7BOH - chains A and O of the 21 polymer chains in the assembly; structure by electron microscopy, 2.82 A resolution.

Chain A:
Molecule: 1542-nt RNA strand
Organism: Escherichia coli (strain K12)
Sequence (1542 nucleotides; each row starts with the number of its first residue):
     1 AAAUUGAAGA GUUUGAUCAU GGCUCAGAUU GAACGCUGGC GGCAGGCCUA ACACAUGCAA
    61 GUCGAACGGU AACAGGAAGA AGCUUGCUUC UUUGCUGACG AGUGGCGGAC GGGUGAGUAA
   121 UGUCUGGGAA ACUGCCUGAU GGAGGGGGAU AACUACUGGA AACGGUAGCU AAUACCGCAU
   181 AACGUCGCAA GACCAAAGAG GGGGACCUUC GGGCCUCUUG CCAUCGGAUG UGCCCAGAUG
   241 GGAUUAGCUA GUAGGUGGGG UAACGGCUCA CCUAGGCGAC GAUCCCUAGC UGGUCUGAGA
   301 GGAUGACCAG CCACACUGGA ACUGAGACAC GGUCCAGACU CCUACGGGAG GCAGCAGUGG
   361 GGAAUAUUGC ACAAUGGGCG CAAGCCUGAU GCAGCCAUGC CGCGUGUAUG AAGAAGGCCU
   421 UCGGGUUGUA AAGUACUUUC AGCGGGGAGG AAGGGAGUAA AGUUAAUACC UUUGCUCAUU
   481 GACGUUACCC GCAGAAGAAG CACCGGCUAA CUCCGUGCCA GCAGCCXCGG UAAUACGGAG
   541 GGUGCAAGCG UUAAUCGGAA UUACUGGGCG UAAAGCGCAC GCAGGCGGUU UGUUAAGUCA
   601 GAUGUGAAAU CCCCGGGCUC AACCUGGGAA CUGCAUCUGA UACUGGCAAG CUUGAGUCUC
   661 GUAGAGGGGG GUAGAAUUCC AGGUGUAGCG GUGAAAUGCG UAGAGAUCUG GAGGAAUACC
   721 GGUGGCGAAG GCGGCCCCCU GGACGAAGAC UGACGCUCAG GUGCGAAAGC GUGGGGAGCA
   781 AACAGGAUUA GAUACCCUGG UAGUCCACGC CGUAAACGAU GUCGACUUGG AGGUUGUGCC
   841 CUUGAGGCGU GGCUUCCGGA GCUAACGCGU UAAGUCGACC GCCUGGGGAG UACGGCCGCA
   901 AGGUUAAAAC UCAAAUGAAU UGACGGGGGC CCGCACAAGC GGUGGAGCAU GUGGUUUAAU
   961 UCGAUGXAAC GCGAAGAACC UUACCUGGUC UUGACAUCCA CGGAAGUUUU CAGAGAUGAG
  1021 AAUGUGCCUU CGGGAACCGU GAGACAGGUG CUGCAUGGCU GUCGUCAGCU CGUGUUGUGA
  1081 AAUGUUGGGU UAAGUCCCGC AACGAGCGCA ACCCUUAUCC UUUGUUGCCA GCGGUCCGGC
  1141 CGGGAACUCA AAGGAGACUG CCAGUGAUAA ACUGGAGGAA GGUGGGGAUG ACGUCAAGUC
  1201 AUCAUGGCCC UUACGACCAG GGCUACACAC GUGCUACAAU GGCGCAUACA AAGAGAAGCG
  1261 ACCUCGCGAG AGCAAGCGGA CCUCAUAAAG UGCGUCGUAG UCCGGAUUGG AGUCUGCAAC
  1321 UCGACUCCAU GAAGUCGGAA UCGCUAGUAA UCGUGGAUCA GAAUGCCACG GUGAAUACGU
  1381 UCCCGGGCCU UGUACACACC GCCCGUXACA CCAUGGGAGU GGGUUGCAAA AGAAGUAGGU
  1441 AGCUUAACCU UCGGGAGGGC GCUUACCACU UUGUGAUUCA UGACUGGGGU GAAGUCGUAA
  1501 CAAGGUAACC GUAGGGGAAC CUGCGGUUGG AUCACCUCCU UA
Not modelled in the structure: 1400-1402, 1500-1505, 1537-1542
Modified positions: PSU (pseudouridine-5'-monophosphate) at position 516, G7M (N7-methyl-guanosine-5'-monophosphate) at position 527, 2MG (2N-methylguanosine-5'-monophosphate) at position 966, 5MC (5-methylcytidine-5'-monophosphate) at position 967, 2MG (2N-methylguanosine-5'-monophosphate) at position 1207, 4OC (4n,o2'-methylcytidine-5'-monophosphate) at position 1402, 5MC (5-methylcytidine-5'-monophosphate) at position 1407, UR3 (3-methyluridine-5'-monophoshate) at position 1498, 2MG (2N-methylguanosine-5'-monophosphate) at position 1516, MA6 (6N-dimethyladenosine-5'-monophoshate) at position 1518, MA6 (6N-dimethyladenosine-5'-monophoshate) at position 1519
Metal / ion sites: Mg2+ site 1 near U13 (its only coordinating residue here); Mg2+ site 2 near G21 (its only coordinating residue here); Mg2+ site 3: C48, G115; Mg2+ site 4 near A53 (its only coordinating residue here); Mg2+ site 5: A59, U387; Mg2+ site 6 near G100 (its only coordinating residue here); Mg2+ site 7: A109, G331; Mg2+ site 8 near G111 (its only coordinating residue here); Mg2+ site 9 near G113 (its only coordinating residue here); Mg2+ site 10: G145, A197; Mg2+ site 11 near A171 (its only coordinating residue here); Mg2+ site 12: A174, C175; 56 more Mg2+ sites not listed

Chain O:
Protein: 30S ribosomal protein S15
Organism: Escherichia coli (strain K12)
UniProt: P0ADZ4 (RS15_ECOLI); numbering as in UniProt (aligned over 1-89)
Sequence (89 residues; row label = number of the first residue in the row):
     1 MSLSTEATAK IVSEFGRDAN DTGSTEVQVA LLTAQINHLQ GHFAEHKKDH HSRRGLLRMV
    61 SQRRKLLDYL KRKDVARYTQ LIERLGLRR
Not modelled in the structure: 1

Interface between chain A and chain O:
Contacting residue pairs (65):
  A579(A) - Arg54(O)  hydrogen bond to the sugar
  C580(A) - Leu57(O)  sugar contact
  C580(A) - Ser61(O)  sugar contact
  G581(A) - Ser61(O)  phosphate contact
  G581(A) - Lys65(O)  salt bridge to the phosphate
  G656(A) - Gly23(O)  base contact
  G656(A) - Gln28(O)  hydrogen bond to the sugar
  G656(A) - Gln62(O)  phosphate contact
  U657(A) - Thr22(O)  hydrogen bond to the sugar
  U657(A) - Gly23(O)  base contact
  U657(A) - Gln28(O)  sugar contact
  U657(A) - Leu31(O)  sugar contact
  U657(A) - Gln62(O)  phosphate contact
  C658(A) - Thr8(O)  phosphate contact
  C658(A) - Thr22(O)  hydrogen bond to the sugar
  C658(A) - Leu31(O)  sugar contact
  U659(A) - Thr8(O)  hydrogen bond to the phosphate
  C660(A) - Thr5(O)  phosphate contact
  G666(A) - His51(O)  sugar contact
  G666(A) - Ser52(O)  hydrogen bond to the base
  G667(A) - His42(O)  base contact
  G667(A) - Asp49(O)  hydrogen bond to the sugar
  G667(A) - His51(O)  sugar contact
  G668(A) - His46(O)  hydrogen bond to the sugar
  G668(A) - Lys48(O)  hydrogen bond to the phosphate
  G668(A) - Asp49(O)  sugar contact
  G669(A) - His46(O)  sugar contact
  G669(A) - Lys48(O)  salt bridge to the phosphate
  A728(A) - Arg54(O)  salt bridge to the phosphate
  A729(A) - His51(O)  base contact
  G730(A) - His51(O)  hydrogen bond to the base
  C739(A) - His42(O)  hydrogen bond to the sugar
  U740(A) - His38(O)  salt bridge to the phosphate
  U740(A) - Leu39(O)  phosphate contact
  U740(A) - His42(O)  sugar contact
  U740(A) - Ser52(O)  hydrogen bond to the sugar
  G741(A) - Ser2(O)  hydrogen bond to the phosphate
  G741(A) - Gln35(O)  phosphate contact
  G741(A) - His51(O)  sugar contact
  G741(A) - Ser52(O)  sugar contact
  G741(A) - Gly55(O)  sugar contact
  G742(A) - Arg58(O)  hydrogen bond to the phosphate
  A743(A) - Arg58(O)  salt bridge to the phosphate
  A749(A) - Asn20(O)  sugar contact
  A749(A) - Thr22(O)  base contact
  C750(A) - Arg17(O)  hydrogen bond to the phosphate
  C750(A) - Asn20(O)  sugar contact
  C750(A) - Asp21(O)  hydrogen bond to the sugar
  C750(A) - Thr22(O)  sugar contact
  C750(A) - Gly23(O)  hydrogen bond to the sugar
  C750(A) - Ser24(O)  sugar contact
  U751(A) - Arg17(O)  salt bridge to the phosphate
  U751(A) - Asp21(O)  sugar contact
  U751(A) - Gly23(O)  sugar contact
  U751(A) - Ser24(O)  hydrogen bond to the sugar
  U751(A) - Thr25(O)  sugar contact
  G752(A) - Tyr69(O)  sugar contact
  A753(A) - Tyr69(O)  phosphate contact
  A753(A) - Lys73(O)  salt bridge to the phosphate
  C754(A) - Tyr69(O)  sugar contact
  C754(A) - Arg72(O)  salt bridge to the phosphate
  G755(A) - Lys65(O)  phosphate contact
  C764(A) - His50(O)  sugar contact
  G765(A) - His50(O)  salt bridge to the phosphate
  C808(A) - Lys48(O)  salt bridge to the phosphate
Also at the interface, not in a pair above, chain A (32 interface residues in all): G727, A807
Also at the interface, not in a pair above, chain O (34 interface residues in all): Met59, Leu66

Summary:
The interface between chain A and chain O involves 32 residues on one side and 34 on the other; the contacts
include 18 hydrogen bonds and 10 salt bridges. Polar contacts include G666(A)-Ser52(O), G730(A)-His51(O) and
A579(A)-Arg54(O).
Here chain A is a 1542-nt RNA strand and chain O is 30S ribosomal protein S15, both from Escherichia coli
(strain K12). Entry 7BOH (Complete Bacterial 30S ribosomal subunit assembly complex state E (+RbfA)(Consensus
Refinement)) was determined by electron microscopy, deposited together with 7AF3, 7AF5, 7AF8, 7AFA, 7AFD, 7AFH
and 17 further entries.
